3ZNL - chains A and C of the 6 polymer chains in the assembly; structure by X-ray diffraction, 2.50 A resolution.

[Chain A (and C)]
Name: Haemagglutinin
From: Influenza A virus
Notes: fragment: ha1 of trypsin released ectodomain, residues 17-340; chain C of this document is another copy of the same molecule, construct and numbering; everything in this record applies to it too
Reference sequence: Q6DQ34 (Q6DQ34_9INFA); residues 1-326 here correspond to UniProt positions 17-342 (UniProt number = residue number + 16)
Chain sequence (326 residues; numbered 1 to 326; the number before each row is that of its first residue):
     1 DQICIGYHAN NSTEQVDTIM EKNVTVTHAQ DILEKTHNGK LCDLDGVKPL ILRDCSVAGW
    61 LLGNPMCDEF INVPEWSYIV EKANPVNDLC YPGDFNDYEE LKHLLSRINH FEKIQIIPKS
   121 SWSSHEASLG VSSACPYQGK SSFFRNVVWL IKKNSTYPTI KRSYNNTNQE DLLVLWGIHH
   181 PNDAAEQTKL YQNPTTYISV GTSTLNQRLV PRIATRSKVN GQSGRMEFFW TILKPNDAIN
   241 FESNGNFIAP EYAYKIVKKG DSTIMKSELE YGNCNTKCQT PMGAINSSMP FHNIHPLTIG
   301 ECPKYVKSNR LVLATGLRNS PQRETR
Not modelled in the structure: 322-326
Cystine bridges: C42-C274, C55-C67, C90-C135, C278-C302
Covalent attachments: N-acetylglucosamine (NAG) linked to N23, N165
Differences from the reference sequence: conflict T325 (Arg341 in Q6DQ34)

[Interface between chain A and chain C]
Contacting residue pairs - 18 pairs, chain A then chain C:
  S199(A) - I213(C)
  S199(A) - A214(C)
  G201(A) - T215(C)
  T202(A) - R216(C)
  T202(A) - S217(C)  hydrogen bond (backbone-backbone)
  T202(A) - R225(C)  hydrogen bond (backbone-side chain)
  S203(A) - S217(C)  hydrogen bond (backbone-side chain)
  S203(A) - V219(C)
  S203(A) - R225(C)  hydrogen bond (backbone-side chain)
  N206(A) - H180(C)  hydrogen bond
  N206(A) - R212(C)  hydrogen bond (backbone-side chain)
  N206(A) - A214(C)
  N206(A) - R216(C)  hydrogen bond
  R208(A) - I213(C)  hydrogen bond (side chain-backbone)
  D237(A) - S217(C)  hydrogen bond
  A238(A) - S217(C)  hydrogen bond (backbone-side chain)
  N240(A) - T215(C)  hydrogen bond (side chain-backbone)
  N240(A) - R216(C)
Other interface residues (no listed pair), chain A (13 interface residues in all): V200, L205, Q207, E242

[Summary]
13 residues of chain A and 9 residues of chain C are in contact; the contacts include 11 hydrogen bonds. Polar
contacts include T202(A)-R225(C), S203(A)-S217(C) and S203(A)-R225(C). N-acetylglucosamine is covalently
linked to N23(A) and N165(A).
Both chains are Haemagglutinin (Influenza A virus). Entry 3ZNL (H5 Haemagglutinin in Complex with
6-O-Sulfo-Sialyl-Lewis X (Sulfated Lewis X)) was determined by X-ray diffraction together with 3ZNK and 3ZNM
from the same study.
